Entry 7TOL (X-ray diffraction, 2.03 A resolution); this record covers chain A.

Chain A:
Name: glycerol dibiphytanyl glycerol tetraether - macrocyclic archaeol synthase
Organism: Methanocaldococcus jannaschii
Notes: EC 2.1.1.-
UniProt: Q58036 (HMPTM_METJA); residue numbers follow UniProt; this construct covers 1-506
Chain sequence (526 residues; each row starts with the number of its first residue; numbers below 1 keep their minus sign (Met-19 is residue -19)):
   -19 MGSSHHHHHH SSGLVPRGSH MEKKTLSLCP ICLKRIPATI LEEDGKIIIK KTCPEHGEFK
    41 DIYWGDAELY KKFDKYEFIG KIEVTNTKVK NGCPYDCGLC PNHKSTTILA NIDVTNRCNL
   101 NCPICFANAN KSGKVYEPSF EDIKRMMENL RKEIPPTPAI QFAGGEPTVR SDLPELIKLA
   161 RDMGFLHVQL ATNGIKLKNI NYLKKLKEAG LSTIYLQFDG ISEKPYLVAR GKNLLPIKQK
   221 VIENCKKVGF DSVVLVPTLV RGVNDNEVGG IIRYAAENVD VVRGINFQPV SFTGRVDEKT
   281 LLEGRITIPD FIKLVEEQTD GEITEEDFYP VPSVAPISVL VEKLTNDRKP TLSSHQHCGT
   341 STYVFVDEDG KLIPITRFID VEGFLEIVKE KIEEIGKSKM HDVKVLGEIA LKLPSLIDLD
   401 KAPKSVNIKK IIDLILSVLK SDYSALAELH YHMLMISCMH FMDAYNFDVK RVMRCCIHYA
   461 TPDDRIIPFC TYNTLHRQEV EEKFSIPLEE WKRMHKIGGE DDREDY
Not modelled in the structure: -19 to -2, 376-379, 398-401, 500-506
Construct notes: initiating methionine (-19); expression tag (-18 to 0)
Ion coordination: Fe ion: Cys9, Cys12, Cys33, His36; 4Fe-4S cluster Fe site 1: Cys73, Cys77, Cys80, His83; 4Fe-4S cluster Fe site 2: Cys98, Cys102, Cys105 (together with methionine); 4Fe-4S cluster Fe site 3: Cys338, Met439, Cys455, Cys470
Small-molecule neighbours:
  - 5'-deoxyadenosine (5AD): Ile104, Cys105, Phe106, Ala171, Tyr195, Gln197, Arg210, Val236, Thr238, Gln268, Pro269, Val270, Ser271, Thr273
  - L1P (3-phosphoryl-[1,2-di-phytanyl]glycerol): Ile88, Leu89, Pro138, Ala139, Leu166, His167, Gln169, Asn266, Val311, Val314, Ile317, Ser318, Val321, Asp327, Arg328, Lys329, Pro330, Leu332, Gly339, Thr340, Tyr343, Ile355, Ile359, Val361, Phe364, Ile415, Val418, Ser421, Asp422, Tyr423, Leu426, Leu429, His430, Met433, Met435, Ser437, Cys438, Met439, Cys456, Ile457
  - L4P (3-[glycerolylphosphonyl]-[1,2-di-phytanyl]glycerol): Leu89, Asn91, Phe106, Gln141, Ala143, Arg161, Leu166, His167, Gln169, Lys187, Leu191, Ser192, Thr193, Tyr195, Phe230, Ser232, Val234, Arg263, Asn266, Gln268, Asp307, Tyr309, Pro310, Val311, Ser313, Val314, Leu332, Ser341, Thr342, Tyr343, Ile355, Thr356, Val361, Tyr423, Leu426, Ala427, His430, Tyr431, Met435, Ser437, Met439, Phe441, Ile457, Tyr459, Phe469
  - methionine (MET): Cys105, Phe106, Ala107, Gly144, Gly145, Glu146, Ala171, Thr172, Asn173, Tyr195, Gln197
  - 4Fe-4S cluster (SF4), molecule 1: Cys73, Pro74, Tyr75, Asp76, Cys77, Gly78, Leu79, Cys80, Asn82, His83, Val452, Met453, Pro468, Thr471
  - 4Fe-4S cluster (SF4), molecule 2: Cys98, Leu100, Asn101, Cys102, Ile104, Cys105, Ala109, Gly144, Gly145, Glu146, Asn173, Gln197, Arg210, Arg275
  - 4Fe-4S cluster (SF4), molecule 3: Ser334, Cys338, Met439, His440, Phe441, Met442, Arg451, Val452, Cys455, Cys456, Ile457, Phe469, Cys470
Swiss-Prot annotation at these positions:
  - binding site ([4Fe-4S] cluster): Cys73, Cys77, Cys80, Cys98, Cys102, Cys105
Reported in the primary citation:
  - 4Fe-4S cluster coordination: Met439
  - conformationally variable residues (side-chain flip): Met439
  - mutagenesis - M439A, Y459F, Y459L: unchanged catalytic activity on L4P
  - binding site for L4P: Tyr459

Summary:
Chain A binds 3 copies of 4Fe-4S cluster, 5'-deoxyadenosine, methionine, compound L1P and compound L4P. Cys9,
Cys12, Cys33 and His36 coordinate a Fe ion ion. From UniProt: 6 [4Fe-4S] cluster-binding residues. The paper
reports a binding site for L4P at Tyr459; M439A, Y459F and Y459L leave catalytic activity on L4P unchanged.
Chain A is glycerol dibiphytanyl glycerol tetraether - macrocyclic archaeol synthase (Methanocaldococcus
jannaschii); the structure, X-ray crystal structure of glycerol dibiphytanyl glycerol tetraether - macrocyclic
archaeol synthase (GDGT-MAS) from Methanocaldococcus jannaschii ..., was determined by X-ray diffraction
together with 7TOM from the same study.
